Entry 7FOB (X-ray diffraction, 1.72 A resolution); this record covers chains A and B.

Chain A:
Protein: Pre-mRNA-splicing factor 8
Source organism: Saccharomyces cerevisiae S288C
Reference sequence: P33334 (PRP8_YEAST); numbering as in UniProt (aligned over 1836-2090)
Amino-acid sequence (258 residues; numbered 1833 to 2090; the number before each row is that of its first residue):
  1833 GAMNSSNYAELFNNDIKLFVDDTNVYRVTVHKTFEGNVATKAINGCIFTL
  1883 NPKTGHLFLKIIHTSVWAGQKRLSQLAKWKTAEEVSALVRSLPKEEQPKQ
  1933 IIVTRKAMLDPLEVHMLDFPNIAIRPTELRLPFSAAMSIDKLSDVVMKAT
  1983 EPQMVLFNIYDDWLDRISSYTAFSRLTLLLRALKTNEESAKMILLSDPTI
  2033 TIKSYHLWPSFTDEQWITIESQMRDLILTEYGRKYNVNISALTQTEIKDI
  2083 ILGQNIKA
Disordered / not traced: 2070-2090
Sequence notes: expression tag (1833-1835)
Curated features (UniProtKB/Swiss-Prot):
  - mutagenesis: Asp1853 (D1853A: Alters protein folding. Severely impaired growth. Strongly reduced growth at 35 degrees Celsius; when associated with A-1854; D1853N: Reduced growth at 30 degrees Celsius ...), Asp1854 (D1854A: Reduced growth at 30 degrees Celsius. Strongly reduced growth at 16 degrees Celsius. Strongly reduced growth at 35 degrees Celsius; when associated with A-1853 ...), Thr1855 (T1855A: Reduced growth at 30 degrees Celsius. Strongly reduced growth at 16 degrees Celsius), Thr1936 (T1936A: Reduced growth at 30 degrees Celsius. Strongly reduced growth at 16 degrees Celsius), Arg1937 (R1937K: Severely impaired growth. Reduced growth at 30 degrees Celsius. Strongly reduced growth at 16 degrees Celsius)

Chain B:
Protein: A1 cistron-splicing factor AAR2
Source organism: Saccharomyces cerevisiae S288C
Reference sequence: P32357 (AAR2_YEAST); aligned to UniProt positions 1-317 over residues 1-317
Amino-acid sequence (308 residues; each row starts with the number of its first residue; note: 13 numbers in that range are skipped by the numbering (no residue carries them; nothing is unmodelled there); numbers below 1 keep their minus sign (Gly-3 is residue -3)):
    -3 GAMAMNTVPFTSAPIEVTIGIDQYSFNVKENQPFHGIKDIPIGHVHVIHF
    47 QHADNSSMRYGYWFDCRMGNFYIQYDPKDGLYKMMEERDGAKFENIVHNF
    97 KERQMMVSYPKIDEDDTWYNLTEFVQMDKIRKIVRKDENQFSYVDSSMTT
   147 VQENEL
   166 SSSSSDPAHSLNYTVINFKSREAIRPGHEMEDFLDKSYYLNTVMLQGIFK
   216 NSSNYFGELQFAFLNAMFFGNYGSSLQWHAMIELICSSATVPKHMLDKLD
   266 EILYYQIKTLPEQYSDILLNERVWNICLYSSFQKNSLHNTEKIMENKYPE
   316 LL
Disordered / not traced: -3 to 0, 166-169
Sequence notes: expression tag (-3 to 0); conflict Ser166 (Leu153 in P32357), Ser167 (Lys154 in P32357), Ser170 (Asp in P32357)
Residues lining bound ligands: VI5 (N-(3-fluorophenyl)-N~2~-methylglycinamide): Pro5, Phe6, Thr7, Tyr68, Glu83, Phe89, Ile92, Phe96
Curated features (UniProtKB/Swiss-Prot):
  - region: Leu261 to Ile282 (Leucine-zipper)
  - modified residue: Ser253 (Phosphoserine), Thr274 (Phosphothreonine)

Chain A / chain B interface:
Pairs across the interface (15; chain A residue first):
  Gln1907(A) - Leu199(B)
  Leu1908(A) - Met195(B)  hydrophobic
  Trp1911(A) - Glu194(B)
  Trp1911(A) - Met195(B)  hydrophobic
  Trp1911(A) - Phe198(B)  hydrophobic
  Asp1942(A) - Lys184(B)  salt bridge
  Asp1942(A) - Phe198(B)
  Glu1945(A) - Lys184(B)  salt bridge
  Val1946(A) - Glu194(B)
  Val1946(A) - Phe198(B)  hydrophobic
  His1947(A) - Glu194(B)
  Leu1949(A) - Lys184(B)
  Leu1949(A) - Ser185(B)
  Leu1949(A) - Arg186(B)
  Asp1950(A) - Arg186(B)  salt bridge
Interface residues without a listed pair, chain B (8 interface residues in all): Ile189

In short:
9 residues of chain A face 8 of chain B across their interface, with 3 salt bridges. Polar pairs include
Asp1942(A)-Lys184(B), Glu1945(A)-Lys184(B) and Asp1950(A)-Arg186(B). Chain B binds compound VI5. UniProt lists
5 mutagenesis sites on chain A.
Here chain A is Pre-mRNA-splicing factor 8 and chain B is A1 cistron-splicing factor AAR2, both from
Saccharomyces cerevisiae S288C. Entry 7FOB (PanDDA analysis group deposition -- Aar2/RNaseH in complex with
fragment P07H11 from the F2X-Universal Library) was determined by X-ray diffraction (same publication as 5ST0,
5ST1, 5ST2, 5ST3, 5ST4, 5ST5 and 248 further entries).
